Entry 8EV3 (electron microscopy, 3.00 A resolution); this record covers chains 1 and N of the 41 polymer chains in the assembly.

[Chain 1]
Molecule: 3497-nt RNA strand
From: Schizosaccharomyces pombe
Sequence (3497 nucleotides; row label = number of the first residue in the row):
     1 AUUUGACCUCAAAUCAGGUAGGACUACGCGCUGAACUUAAGCAUAUCAAU
    51 AAGCGCAGGAAAAGAAAAUAACCAUGAUUCCCUCAGUAACGGCGAGUGAA
   101 GCGGGAAAAGCUCAAAUUUGAAAUCUGGCAACAUUUCUUUUGUUGUCCGA
   151 GUUGUAAUUUCAAGAAGCUGCUUUGAGUGUAGACGAUCGGUCUAAGUUCC
   201 UUGGAACAGGACGUCAGAGAGGGUGAGAACCCCGUCUUUGGUCGAUUGGA
   251 UAUGCCAUAUAAAGCGCUUUCGAAGAGUCGAGUUGUUUGGGAAUGCAGCU
   301 CUAAAUGGGUGGUAAAUUUCAUCUAAAGCUAAAUAUUGGCGAGAGACCGA
   351 UAGCGAACAAGUAGAGUGAUCGAAAGAUGAAAAGAACUUUGAAAAGAGAG
   401 UUAAAUAGUACGUGAAAUUGCUGAAAGGGAAGCAUUGGAAAUCAGUCUUA
   451 CCUGGGUGAGAUCAGUAGUCUCUUCGCGAGACUAUGCACUCUGAACCUGU
   501 GGUAGGUCAGCAUCAGUUUUCGGGGGCGGAAAAAGAAUAAGGGAAGGUGG
   551 CUUUCCGGGUUCUGCCUGGGGAGUGUUUAUAGCCCUUGUUGUAAUACGUC
   601 CACUGGGGACUGAGGACUGCGGCUUCGUGCCAAGGAUGCUGACAUAAUGG
   651 UUUUCAAUGGCCCGUCUUGAAACACGGACCAAGGAGUCUAGCAUCUAUGC
   701 GAGUGUUUGGGUGAUGAAAACCCAUCCGCGAAAUGAAAGUGAAUGCAGGU
   751 GGGAACGCCCUUGUGGCGUGCACCAUCGACCGACCCGGAAGUUUGUCAAU
   801 GGAAGGGUUUGAGUAAGAGCAUAGCUGUUGGGACCCGAAAGAUGGUGAAC
   851 UAUGCCUGAAUAGGGUGAAGCCAGAGGAAACUCUGGUGGAGGCUCGUAGA
   901 GAUUCUGACGUGCAAAUCGAUCUUCAAAUUUGGGUAUAGGGGCGAAAGAC
   951 UAAUCGAACCAUCUAGUAGCUGGUUCCUGCCGAAGUUUCCCUCAGGAUAG
  1001 CAGAAACUCAGAUCAGUUUUAUGAGGUAAAGCGAAUGAUUAGAGGUCUUG
  1051 GGGAAGGAAUUUCCUCAACCUAUUCUCAAACUUUAAAUAUGUAAGACGCC
  1101 CUUGUCGCUUAAUUGGACGUGGGCCAUCGAAUGAGAGUUUCUAGUGGGCC
  1151 AUUUUUGGUAAGCAGAACUGGCGAUGCGGGAUGAACCGAACGUGAGGUUA
  1201 AGGUGCCGGAAUGUACGCUCAUCAGACACCAGAAAAGGUGUUAGUUCAUC
  1251 UAGACAGCAGGACGGUGGCCAUGGAAGUCGGAAUCCGCUAAGGAGUGUGU
  1301 AACAACUCACCUGCCGAAUGAACUAGCCCUGAAAAUGGAUGGCGCUUAAG
  1351 CGUACUACCCAUACCUCACCGUCUGGGUUAGCUUUGAGAAGCUCAGACGA
  1401 GUAGGCAGGCGUGGAGGUUUGUGACGAAGCCUUGGGCGUGAGCCUGGGUC
  1451 GAACAGCCUCUAGUGCAGAUCUUGGUGGAAGUAGCAAAUAUUCAAAUGAG
  1501 AACUUUGAAGACUGAAGUGGGGAAAGGUUCCAUGUGAACAGCAGUUGGAC
  1551 AUGGGUUAGUCGAUCCUAAGAGAUAGGGAAGCUCCGUAUGAAAGUUGCAC
  1601 GAUUUUUCGUGCCUCCUAUCGAAAGGGAAUCCGGUUAAUAUUCCGGAACC
  1651 AGAAGGUGGAAUCAACACGGCAACGUAAAUGAAGUUGGAGACGUCGGCGG
  1701 GAGCCCUGGGAAGAGUUCUCUUUUCUUUUUAACAAACCAUUGAACUACCC
  1751 UGAAAUCGGUUUAUCCGGAGCUAGGGUAUGGUGUUUGGAAGAGUUCAGCG
  1801 CCUCAUGCUGAAUCCGGUGCGCUCUCGACGGCCCUUGAAAAUCCAACGGA
  1851 AGAAUGGACCUUCGGGUCCUUGUUUUCACAUCUGGUCGUACUCAUAACCG
  1901 CAGCAGGUCUCCAAGGUGAACAGCCUCUAGUUGAUAGAACAAUGUAGAUA
  1951 AGGGAAGUCGGCAAAAUGGAUCCGUAACUUCGGGAUAAGGAUUGGCUCUA
  2001 AGGGUUGGGUACGUUGGGCCUUGGAACCUGAACGGUUGCUGGACUGAGCG
  2051 UGGACCGAUGUCUUUUCUCGCCUUUCGGGGUGAGAAGGGAUGUUGGACCU
  2101 GCUUGGACCUUGGCGGCCGGGAAGUCCUUGGUCGGGCUUUUCUCCUUCUC
  2151 GGGGAUUAUGCUCUUACUGGCGUACGUUUAACAACCAACUUAGAACUGGU
  2201 ACGGACAAGGGGAAUCUGACUGUCUAAUUAAAACAUAGCAUUGCGAUGGC
  2251 CAGAAAGUGGUGUUGACGCAAUGUGAUUUCUGCCCAGUGCUCUGAAUGUC
  2301 AAAGUGAAGAAAUUCAACCAAGCGCGGGUAAACGGCGGGAGUAACUAUGA
  2351 CUCUCUUAAGGUAGCCAAAUGCCUCGUCAUCUAACUAGUGACGCGCAUGA
  2401 AUGGAUUAACGAGAUUCCCACUGUCCCUAUCUACUAUCUAGCGAAACCAC
  2451 AGCCUGGGGAACGGGCCAGGCAAAAUCAGCGGGGAAAGAAGACCCUGUUG
  2501 AGCUUGACUCUAGUUUGACAUUGUGAAGAGACAUAGAGGGUGUAGGAUAA
  2551 GUGGGAGUAUGUUUCGGCAUACGCCGGUGAAAUACCACUACCUUUAUCGU
  2601 UUCUUUACUUAAUCAAUGAAGCGGAAUUGGGAUUUAUUUCCCAUAUUCUA
  2651 GCGUUAAAGUUUCUUCGCGAACUGAUCCGCGUUGAUGACAUUGUCAGGUG
  2701 GGGAGUUUGGCUGGGGCGGCACAUCUGUUAAAAGAUAACGCAGGUGUCCU
  2751 AAGGGGGACUCAUCGAGAACAGAAAUCUCGAGUAGAAUAAAAGGGUAAAA
  2801 GUCCCCUUGAUUUUGAUUUUCAGUGUGAAUACAAACCAUGAAAGUGUGGC
  2851 CUAUCGAUCCUUUGUUCCCUCGAAAUUUGAGGACAGAGGUGCCAGAAAAG
  2901 UUACCACAGGGAUAACUGGCUUGUGGCAGCCAAGCGUUCAUAGCGACGUU
  2951 GCUUUUUGAUUCUUCGAUGUCGGCUCUUCCUAUCAUACCGAAGCAGAAUU
  3001 CGGUAAGCGUUGGAUUGUUCACCCACUAAUAGGGAACGUGAGCUGGGUUU
  3051 AGACCGUCGUGAGACAGGUUAGUUUUACCCUACUGAUGAAGUGUCGUCGC
  3101 AAUGGUAAUUCAACUUAGUACGAGAGGAACCGUUGAUUCAGAUCAUUGGU
  3151 AUUUGCGGCUGCCUGACAAGGCAAUGCCGCGGAGCUAUCAUCUGCCGGAU
  3201 AACGGCUGAACGCCUCUAAGCCAGAAUCCGUGCCAGAAAGCGACGAUUUU
  3251 UUGGUCCGCAUGAUUUAUAUGUAUAAAAAUAGAGGUAGGACUUGUUCCUA
  3301 CUCUCCUGUAUCGUAGAAGAUGGGCGAUGGUUGAUGAAACGGAAGUGUUU
  3351 UAUUGACUUGUCCAUGAAAUUCCAUUGAAAUCUUGUGCGGAAUCGAAUCC
  3401 AUUGCAUACGACUUUAAUGUGGAACGGGGUAUUGUAAGCAGUAGAGUAGC
  3451 CUUGUUGUUACGAUCUGCUGAGAUUAAGCCUUUGUUCCCAAGAUUUG
Unresolved in the structure: 1-2, 37-47, 92-95, 288-293, 313-318, 474-476, 552-573, 625-627, 733-748, 778-815, 848-956, 991-994, 1026-1087, 1095-1129, 1228-1231, 1250-1317, 1332-1340, 1486-1934, 1939-2436, 2472-2982, 3009-3093, 3159-3176, 3249-3268, 3290-3297, 3376-3394, 3436-3470

[Chain N]
Molecule: 60S ribosomal protein L15-A
From: Schizosaccharomyces pombe
UniProtKB: O74895 (RL15A_SCHPO); residue numbers follow UniProt; this construct covers 1-201
Chain sequence (201 residues; numbered 1 to 201; the number before each row is that of its first residue):
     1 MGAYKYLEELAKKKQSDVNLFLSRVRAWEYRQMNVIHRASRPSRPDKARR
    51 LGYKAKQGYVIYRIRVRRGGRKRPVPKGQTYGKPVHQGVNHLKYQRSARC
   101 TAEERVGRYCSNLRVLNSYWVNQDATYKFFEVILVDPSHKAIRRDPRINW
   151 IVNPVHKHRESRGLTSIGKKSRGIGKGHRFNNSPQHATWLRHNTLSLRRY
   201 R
Unresolved in the structure: 1, 70-95, 181-188

[Chain 1 / chain N interface]
Pairs across the interface - 149 pairs, chain 1 then chain N:
  U9(1) - Ser40(N)  phosphate contact
  U9(1) - Arg41(N)  salt bridge to the phosphate
  G18(1) - Asn112(N)  base contact
  G18(1) - Ser138(N)  sugar contact
  U19(1) - Asn112(N)  sugar contact
  U19(1) - Ser138(N)  sugar contact
  A20(1) - Ser111(N)  sugar contact
  G28(1) - Arg162(N)  base contact
  C29(1) - Arg162(N)  hydrogen bond to the sugar
  C29(1) - Arg172(N)  hydrogen bond to the phosphate
  G30(1) - Ser161(N)  sugar contact
  G30(1) - Arg162(N)  sugar contact
  G30(1) - Arg172(N)  salt bridge to the phosphate
  A49(1) - Trp189(N)  hydrogen bond to the phosphate
  G55(1) - Arg108(N)  hydrogen bond to the phosphate
  G55(1) - Ser161(N)  hydrogen bond to the sugar
  G55(1) - Arg162(N)  base contact
  C56(1) - Arg108(N)  salt bridge to the phosphate
  C56(1) - Lys157(N)  hydrogen bond to the sugar
  C56(1) - His158(N)  hydrogen bond to the phosphate
  C56(1) - Ser161(N)  hydrogen bond to the sugar
  C56(1) - Arg162(N)  hydrogen bond to the sugar
  A57(1) - Pro154(N)  phosphate contact
  A57(1) - Val155(N)  sugar contact
  A57(1) - Lys157(N)  phosphate contact
  A57(1) - His158(N)  salt bridge to the phosphate
  A57(1) - Arg162(N)  sugar contact
  G58(1) - Pro154(N)  phosphate contact
  G58(1) - Val155(N)  sugar contact
  G58(1) - Lys157(N)  salt bridge to the phosphate
  A61(1) - Val155(N)  sugar contact
  A62(1) - Val155(N)  phosphate contact
  A62(1) - Arg162(N)  salt bridge to the phosphate
  A62(1) - Leu164(N)  phosphate contact
  A62(1) - Arg172(N)  hydrogen bond to the phosphate
  A63(1) - Leu164(N)  phosphate contact
  A63(1) - Lys169(N)  phosphate contact
  A63(1) - Arg172(N)  salt bridge to the phosphate
  A63(1) - Ile174(N)  phosphate contact
  G64(1) - Lys169(N)  salt bridge to the phosphate
  G64(1) - Ile174(N)  phosphate contact
  G64(1) - Lys176(N)  hydrogen bond to the phosphate
  A65(1) - Lys176(N)  salt bridge to the phosphate
  A66(1) - Lys176(N)  hydrogen bond to the sugar
  A67(1) - Arg179(N)  base contact
  A68(1) - Lys176(N)  sugar contact
  A68(1) - Gly177(N)  phosphate contact
  A68(1) - Arg179(N)  salt bridge to the phosphate
  U69(1) - Gly177(N)  phosphate contact
  U69(1) - His178(N)  salt bridge to the phosphate
  A77(1) - Lys176(N)  hydrogen bond to the sugar
  C80(1) - Arg191(N)  salt bridge to the phosphate
  C81(1) - Arg191(N)  salt bridge to the phosphate
  C82(1) - Ser196(N)  phosphate contact
  C82(1) - Arg198(N)  hydrogen bond to the phosphate
  U83(1) - Arg198(N)  salt bridge to the phosphate
  G98(1) - His192(N)  salt bridge to the phosphate
  A99(1) - His192(N)  phosphate contact
  U112(1) - Arg147(N)  phosphate contact
  C113(1) - Arg147(N)  salt bridge to the phosphate
  A114(1) - Arg49(N)  salt bridge to the phosphate
  A114(1) - Arg50(N)  sugar contact
  A114(1) - Lys54(N)  salt bridge to the phosphate
  A115(1) - Tyr4(N)  phosphate contact
  A115(1) - Lys5(N)  sugar contact
  A115(1) - Arg49(N)  salt bridge to the phosphate
  A116(1) - Gly2(N)  phosphate contact
  U117(1) - Gly2(N)  hydrogen bond to the phosphate
  C125(1) - Ala141(N)  sugar contact
  U126(1) - Gln57(N)  sugar contact
  U126(1) - His139(N)  sugar contact
  U126(1) - Lys140(N)  phosphate contact
  U126(1) - Ala141(N)  sugar contact
  U126(1) - Arg144(N)  salt bridge to the phosphate
  G127(1) - Lys140(N)  phosphate contact
  G127(1) - Arg144(N)  salt bridge to the phosphate
  G149(1) - Gln57(N)  base contact
  A150(1) - Gln57(N)  sugar contact
  G151(1) - Ala55(N)  sugar contact
  U153(1) - Arg41(N)  base contact
  G154(1) - Tyr4(N)  hydrogen bond to the phosphate
  G154(1) - Arg49(N)  hydrogen bond to the sugar
  G154(1) - Ala55(N)  sugar contact
  U155(1) - Arg49(N)  salt bridge to the phosphate
  U155(1) - Lys54(N)  salt bridge to the phosphate
  U155(1) - Ala55(N)  hydrogen bond to the phosphate
  U155(1) - Lys56(N)  phosphate contact
  A156(1) - Lys54(N)  salt bridge to the phosphate
  A156(1) - Lys56(N)  salt bridge to the phosphate
  A157(1) - Arg147(N)  salt bridge to the phosphate
  A273(1) - Lys5(N)  phosphate contact
  A274(1) - Lys5(N)  salt bridge to the phosphate
  G275(1) - Arg50(N)  hydrogen bond to the base
  A276(1) - Glu8(N)  phosphate contact
  A276(1) - Ala11(N)  hydrogen bond to the sugar
  A276(1) - Lys12(N)  salt bridge to the phosphate
  A276(1) - Lys14(N)  hydrogen bond to the sugar
  A276(1) - Lys47(N)  salt bridge to the phosphate
  A276(1) - Arg50(N)  salt bridge to the phosphate
  G277(1) - Lys14(N)  salt bridge to the phosphate
  G277(1) - Gln15(N)  hydrogen bond to the base
  G277(1) - Arg44(N)  salt bridge to the phosphate
  G277(1) - Lys47(N)  salt bridge to the phosphate
  G277(1) - Trp120(N)  base contact
  G277(1) - Gln123(N)  base contact
  G277(1) - Lys128(N)  sugar contact
  U278(1) - Lys170(N)  phosphate contact
  C279(1) - Lys170(N)  salt bridge to the phosphate
  U294(1) - Arg179(N)  sugar contact
  G295(1) - Gly173(N)  sugar contact
  G295(1) - Arg179(N)  sugar contact
  C296(1) - Lys170(N)  sugar contact
  C296(1) - Ser171(N)  sugar contact
  A297(1) - Arg96(N)  phosphate contact
  A297(1) - Ser97(N)  phosphate contact
  A297(1) - Ser171(N)  phosphate contact
  G298(1) - Gly69(N)  hydrogen bond to the sugar
  G298(1) - Arg96(N)  sugar contact
  G298(1) - Ser97(N)  phosphate contact
  G298(1) - Ala98(N)  hydrogen bond to the phosphate
  C299(1) - Arg68(N)  salt bridge to the phosphate
  C299(1) - Gly69(N)  hydrogen bond to the phosphate
  C299(1) - Lys128(N)  phosphate contact
  U300(1) - Arg68(N)  salt bridge to the phosphate
  U302(1) - Gln15(N)  phosphate contact
  G309(1) - Arg179(N)  sugar contact
  U310(1) - His178(N)  hydrogen bond to the sugar
  G311(1) - His178(N)  phosphate contact
  A327(1) - Lys47(N)  salt bridge to the phosphate
  A327(1) - Arg50(N)  sugar contact
  A327(1) - Leu51(N)  sugar contact
  A327(1) - Arg99(N)  salt bridge to the phosphate
  A327(1) - Asn117(N)  hydrogen bond to the sugar
  A327(1) - Ser166(N)  hydrogen bond to the phosphate
  G328(1) - Trp150(N)  sugar contact
  G328(1) - Thr165(N)  phosphate contact
  G328(1) - Ser166(N)  hydrogen bond to the phosphate
  C329(1) - Trp150(N)  sugar contact
  C329(1) - Arg159(N)  salt bridge to the phosphate
  U330(1) - His156(N)  salt bridge to the phosphate
  U689(1) - Leu197(N)  sugar contact
  U689(1) - Arg201(N)  hydrogen bond to the phosphate
  A690(1) - Leu197(N)  sugar contact
  A690(1) - Arg201(N)  salt bridge to the phosphate
  U707(1) - Tyr200(N)  stacking on the base
  U708(1) - Arg198(N)  salt bridge to the phosphate
  A718(1) - Arg199(N)  phosphate contact
  A719(1) - Arg199(N)  salt bridge to the phosphate
  A720(1) - Tyr200(N)  phosphate contact
Interface residues without a listed pair, chain 1 (81 interface residues in all): C8, U50, U78, A303, A304, A326, U334
Interface residues without a listed pair, chain N (77 interface residues in all): Lys13, Asp145, Gly163, Gly175, Phe180, Leu190, Asn193, Leu195

[In short]
81 residues of chain 1 and 77 residues of chain N are in contact; the contacts include 30 hydrogen bonds, 43
salt bridges and 1 aromatic stacking contact. Polar contacts include G275(1)-Arg50(N), G277(1)-Gln15(N) and
C29(1)-Arg162(N).
Here chain 1 is a 3497-nt RNA strand and chain N is 60S ribosomal protein L15-A, both from Schizosaccharomyces
pombe. Entry 8EV3 (Ytm1 associated 60S nascent ribosome (-Fkbp39) State 1B) was determined by electron
microscopy together with 8ESQ, 8ESR, 8ETC, 8ETG, 8ETH, 8ETI and 3 further entries from the same study.
